PDB entry 9C0U | X-ray diffraction, 3.59 A resolution | chains H and L of the 4 polymer chains in the assembly

[Chain H]
Name: Antibody 31.b.09 Fab heavy chain
From: Homo sapiens
Notes: antibody fragment or engineered binder
Chain sequence (224 residues; each row starts with the number of its first residue):
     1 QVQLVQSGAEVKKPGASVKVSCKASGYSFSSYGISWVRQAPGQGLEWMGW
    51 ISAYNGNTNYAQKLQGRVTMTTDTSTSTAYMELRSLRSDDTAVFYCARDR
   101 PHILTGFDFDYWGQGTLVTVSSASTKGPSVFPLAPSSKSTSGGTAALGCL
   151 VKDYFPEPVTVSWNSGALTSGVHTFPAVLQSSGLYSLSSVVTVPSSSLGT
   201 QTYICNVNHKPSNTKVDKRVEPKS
Disulfide bonds: Cys22-Cys96, Cys149-Cys205

[Chain L]
Name: Antibody 31.b.09 Fab light chain
From: Homo sapiens
Notes: antibody fragment or engineered binder
Chain sequence (218 residues; numbered 1 to 218; the number before each row is that of its first residue):
     1 DVVMTQSPVSLPVTLGQPASISCRSSQGLVYIDGNTYLNWFQQRPGQSPR
    51 RLIYNVFTRDSGVPDRFSGSGSGTDFTLKITTVEAEDVGVYYCMQGTHWP
   101 YTFGQGTKLEIKRTVAAPSVFIFPPSDEQLKSGTASVVCLLNNFYPREAK
   151 VQWKVDNALQSGNSQESVTEQDSKDSTYSLSSTLTLSKADYEKHKVYACE
   201 VTHQGLSSPVTKSFNRGE
Disulfide bonds: Cys23-Cys93

[How chain H and chain L interact]
Residue-residue contacts (68):
  Val37(H) with Phe103(L), hydrophobic
  Gln39(H) with Gln43(L), hydrogen bond
  Gln43(H) with Tyr92(L)
  Gly44(H) with Tyr92(L)
  Leu45(H) with Tyr92(L), hydrogen bond (backbone-side chain); Phe103(L)
  Trp47(H) with Trp99(L); Tyr101(L), hydrophobic; Phe103(L)
  Trp50(H) with Trp99(L), hydrophobic
  Asn59(H) with Trp99(L)
  Tyr95(H) with Ser48(L)
  Arg100(H) with Tyr37(L)
  Ile103(H) with Tyr31(L), hydrogen bond (backbone-side chain); Trp99(L)
  Leu104(H) with Tyr31(L); Asp33(L)
  Thr105(H) with Tyr31(L); Asp33(L)
  Gly106(H) with Asp33(L), hydrogen bond (backbone-side chain); Tyr37(L)
  Phe107(H) with Tyr37(L), hydrophobic; Asn39(L); Met94(L), hydrophobic; Gln95(L); Gly96(L); Tyr101(L)
  Phe109(H) with Phe41(L), hydrophobic; Arg51(L); Met94(L), hydrophobic; Gln95(L)
  Asp110(H) with Arg51(L); Tyr54(L)
  Trp112(H) with Phe41(L); Ser48(L); Pro49(L)
  Gly113(H) with Ser48(L), hydrogen bond (backbone-side chain)
  Phe131(H) with Glu128(L); Gln129(L)
  Pro132(H) with Ser126(L); Glu128(L)
  Leu133(H) with Phe123(L), hydrophobic; Pro124(L)
  Ala134(H) with Phe123(L)
  Ser136(H) with Pro124(L); Glu218(L)
  Ser137(H) with Phe214(L)
  Ser139(H) with Phe121(L)
  Thr140(H) with Phe121(L)
  Thr144(H) with Phe121(L)
  Ala146(H) with Phe123(L)
  Leu150(H) with Gln129(L); Ser136(L)
  Lys152(H) with Gln129(L); Ser136(L), hydrogen bond
  His173(H) with Asn142(L)
  Phe175(H) with Leu140(L), hydrophobic; Ser167(L); Thr169(L); Ser179(L); Leu180(L); Ser181(L)
  Pro176(H) with Ser167(L); Val168(L)
  Ser188(H) with Ser181(L), hydrogen bond
  Val190(H) with Leu140(L), hydrophobic
  Lys218(H) with Glu128(L), salt bridge
  Arg219(H) with Glu128(L), salt bridge
Also at the interface, not in a pair above, chain H (45 interface residues in all): Glu46, Asp99, Val130, Leu147, Asp153, Thr174, Val178
Also at the interface, not in a pair above, chain L (42 interface residues in all): Gln47, Thr97, Pro100, Ser132, Thr134, Val138, Gln165, Glu166

[In short]
45 residues of chain H face 42 of chain L across their interface; the contacts include 7 hydrogen bonds and 2
salt bridges. Polar contacts include Lys218(H)-Glu128(L), Arg219(H)-Glu128(L) and Gln39(H)-Gln43(L).
Chain H is Antibody 31.b.09 Fab heavy chain and chain L is Antibody 31.b.09 Fab light chain, both from Homo
sapiens; the structure, Crystal structure of chimeric hemagglutinin cH5/1 in complex with broad protective
antibody 31.b.09, was determined by X-ray diffraction, deposited together with 9C0X, 9C22 and 9C0V.
